PDB entry 2BC9 | X-ray diffraction, 2.80 A resolution | chain A

== Chain A ==
Molecule: Interferon-induced guanylate-binding protein 1
Source organism: Homo sapiens
Notes: fragment: N-terminal Large GTPase doamin
Reference sequence: P32455 (GBP1_HUMAN); numbering as in UniProt (aligned over 1-317)
Amino-acid sequence (328 residues; each row starts with the number of its first residue; numbers below 1 keep their minus sign (Met-10 is residue -10)):
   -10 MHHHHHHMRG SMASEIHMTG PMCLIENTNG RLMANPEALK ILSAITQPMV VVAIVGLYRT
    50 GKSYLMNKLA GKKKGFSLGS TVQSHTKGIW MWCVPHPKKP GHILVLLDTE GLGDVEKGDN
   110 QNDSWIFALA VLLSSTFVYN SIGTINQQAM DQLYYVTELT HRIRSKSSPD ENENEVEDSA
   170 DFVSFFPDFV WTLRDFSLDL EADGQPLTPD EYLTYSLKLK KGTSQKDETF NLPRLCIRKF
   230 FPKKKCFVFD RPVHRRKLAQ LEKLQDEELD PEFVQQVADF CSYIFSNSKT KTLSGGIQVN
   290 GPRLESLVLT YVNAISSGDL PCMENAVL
Not modelled in the structure: -10 to 1, 157-169, 309-317
Sequence notes: cloning artifact (-10, -3 to 0); expression tag (-9 to -4)
Bound ions: Mg2+: Ser52, Thr75 (together with GMP-PNP)
Small-molecule neighbours: GMP-PNP (GNP; phosphoaminophosphonic acid-guanylate ester): Leu46, Tyr47, Arg48, Thr49, Gly50, Lys51, Ser52, Tyr53, Ser66, Leu67, Gly68, Ser69, Ser73, His74, Thr75, Gly100, Arg183, Asp184, Ser186, Leu187, Arg240, Pro241, Leu247, Ala248, Leu250
UniProt features mapped onto this chain:
  - binding site (GTP): Gly45 to Ser52, Leu67 to Ser69, Asp97 to Leu101
  - modified residue: Ser156 (Phosphoserine)
  - cross-link ((Microbial infection) Glycyl lysine isopeptide (Lys-Gly)): Lys207 (interchain with G-Cter in ubiquitin), Lys209 (interchain with G-Cter in ubiquitin), Lys210 (interchain with G-Cter in ubiquitin)
  - mutagenesis: Arg48 (R48A: Abolished GTPase activity), Lys51 (K51A: Loss of GTPase activity. Constitutively monomeric. Expressed throughout the cytoplasm, loss of vesicular accumulation. Impaired ability to promote pyroptosis in response to T.gondii infection), Lys61 to Lys63 (Impaired homooligomarization and localization to bacterial surface), His74 (H74A: Abolished GDP hydrolysis), Lys76 (K76A: Abolished GDPase activity), Lys87 to Lys88 (Does not affect localization to bacterial surface), Arg151 (R151A: Reduced phosphorylation by PIM1), Arg153 to Pro158 (Abolished phosphorylation by PIM1 and interaction with 14-3-3 protein sigma (SFN)), Arg153 (R153A: Abolished phosphorylation by PIM1), Lys155 (K155A: Abolished phosphorylation by PIM1), Ser156 (S156A: Reduced phosphorylation by PIM1, leading to hyperactivation and Golgi fragmentation), Ser157 (S157A: No effect), 7 further mutagenesis entries in UniProt

== Summary ==
Ligands of chain A: GMP-PNP. The Mg2+ site is built by Ser52 and Thr75. From UniProt: 16 GTP-binding residues
and 26 mutagenesis sites.
Chain A is Interferon-induced guanylate-binding protein 1 (Homo sapiens); the structure, Crystal-structure of
the N-terminal large GTPase Domain of human Guanylate Binding protein 1 (hGBP1) in complex ..., was determined
by X-ray diffraction (same publication as 2B92 and 2D4H).
